6FPN - chain B; structure by X-ray diffraction, 1.44 A resolution.

== Chain B ==
Molecule: Putative soluble lytic murein transglycosylase
From: Neisseria meningitidis
UniProt: Q9JXP1 (Q9JXP1_NEIMB); numbering as in UniProt (aligned over 31-616)
Amino-acid sequence (586 residues; numbered 31 to 616; the number before each row is that of its first residue):
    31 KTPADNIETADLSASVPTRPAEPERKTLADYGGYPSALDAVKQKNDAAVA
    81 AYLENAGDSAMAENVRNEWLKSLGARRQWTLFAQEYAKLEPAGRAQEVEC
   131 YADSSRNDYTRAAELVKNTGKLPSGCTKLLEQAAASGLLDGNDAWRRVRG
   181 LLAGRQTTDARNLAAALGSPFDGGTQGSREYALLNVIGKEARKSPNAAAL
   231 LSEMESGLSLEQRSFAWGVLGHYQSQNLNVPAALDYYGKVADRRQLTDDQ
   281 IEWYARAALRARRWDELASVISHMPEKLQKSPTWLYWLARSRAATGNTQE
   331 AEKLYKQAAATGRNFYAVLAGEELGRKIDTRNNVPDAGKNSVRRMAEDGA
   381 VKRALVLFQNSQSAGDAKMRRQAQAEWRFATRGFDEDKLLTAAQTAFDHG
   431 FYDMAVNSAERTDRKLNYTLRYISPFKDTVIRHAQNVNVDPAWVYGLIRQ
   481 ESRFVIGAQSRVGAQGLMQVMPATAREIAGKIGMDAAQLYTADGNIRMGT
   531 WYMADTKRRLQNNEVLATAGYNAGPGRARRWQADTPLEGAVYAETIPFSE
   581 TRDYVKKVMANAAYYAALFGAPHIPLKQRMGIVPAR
Disulfide bonds: Cys-130/Cys-156
From the paper describing this entry:
  - catalytic residues: Glu-481 (proposed by the authors, not directly observed)

== In short ==
From the paper: the catalytic residue Glu-481.
Chain B is Putative soluble lytic murein transglycosylase (Neisseria meningitidis); the structure, Lytic
transglycosylase in action, was determined by X-ray diffraction, deposited together with 5O24, 5O29 and 5O2N.
